PDB entry 5S67 | X-ray diffraction, 2.10 A resolution | chains D and E of the 6 polymer chains in the assembly

# Chain D
Molecule: Tubulin beta-2B chain
From: Bos taurus
UniProt: Q6B856 (TBB2B_BOVIN); the author numbering skips numbers that UniProt does not, so the offset changes along the chain: 1-42 = UniProt 1-42; 45-360 = UniProt 43-358; 369-455 = UniProt 359-445
Sequence (445 residues; numbered 1 to 455; 10 numbers in that range are skipped by the numbering (no residue carries them; nothing is unmodelled there); the number before each row is that of its first residue):
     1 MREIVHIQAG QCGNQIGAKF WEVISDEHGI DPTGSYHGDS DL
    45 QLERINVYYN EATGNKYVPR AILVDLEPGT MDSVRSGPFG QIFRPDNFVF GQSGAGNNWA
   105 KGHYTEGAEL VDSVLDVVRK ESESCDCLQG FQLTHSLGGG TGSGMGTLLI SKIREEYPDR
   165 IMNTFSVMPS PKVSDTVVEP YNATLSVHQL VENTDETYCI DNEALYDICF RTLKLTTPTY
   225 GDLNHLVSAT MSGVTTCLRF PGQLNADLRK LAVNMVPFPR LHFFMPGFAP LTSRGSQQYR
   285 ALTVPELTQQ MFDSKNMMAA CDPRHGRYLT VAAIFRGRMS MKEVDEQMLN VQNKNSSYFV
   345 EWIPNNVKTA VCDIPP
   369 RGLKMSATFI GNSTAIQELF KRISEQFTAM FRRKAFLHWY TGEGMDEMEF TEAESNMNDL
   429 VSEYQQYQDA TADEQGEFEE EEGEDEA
Disordered / not traced: 282-284, 442-455
Bound ions: Mg2+: Gln11 (together with GDP)
Ligand contacts: GDP (guanosine-5'-diphosphate): Gly10, Gln11, Cys12, Gln15, Ile16, Ala99, Asn101, Ser140, Gly142, Gly143, Gly144, Thr145, Gly146, Ser147, Val171, Pro173, Val177, Ser178, Glu183, Asn206, Leu209, Tyr224, Leu227, Asn228
Swiss-Prot annotation at these positions:
  - motif: Met1 to Ile4 (MREI motif)
  - binding site (GTP): Gln11, Glu71, Ser140, Gly144, Thr145, Gly146, Asn206, Asn228
  - binding site (Mg(2+)): Glu71
  - modified residue: Ser40 (Phosphoserine), Thr57 (Phosphothreonine), Lys60 (N6-acetyllysine), Ser174 (Phosphoserine), Thr287 (Phosphothreonine), Thr292 (Phosphothreonine), Arg320 (Omega-N-methylarginine), Glu448 (5-glutamyl polyglutamate)
  - cross-link (Glycyl lysine isopeptide (Lys-Gly)): Lys60 (interchain with G-Cter in ubiquitin), Lys326 (interchain with G-Cter in ubiquitin)

# Chain E
Molecule: Stathmin-4
From: Rattus norvegicus
UniProt: P63043 (STMN4_RAT); residues 5-145 here correspond to UniProt positions 49-189 (UniProt number = residue number + 44)
Sequence (143 residues; each row starts with the number of its first residue):
     3 MADMEVIELN KCTSGQSFEV ILKPPSFDGV PEFNASLPRR RDPSLEEIQK KLEAAEERRK
    63 YQEAELLKHL AEKREHEREV IQKAIEENNN FIKMAKEKLA QKMESNKENR EAHLAAMLER
   123 LQEKDKHAEE VRKNKELKEE ASR
Disordered / not traced: 3-5, 29-43, 144-145
Construct notes: initiating methionine (3); expression tag (4)
Ligand contacts: X1M (1-(6-methoxypyridin-2-yl)-N-methylmethanamine): Glu89, Asn90, Phe93, Ile94
Swiss-Prot annotation at these positions:
  - modified residue: Ser46 (Phosphoserine)

# Interface between chain D and chain E
Contacting residue pairs - 25 pairs, chain D then chain E:
  Tyr108(D) with His129(E), hydrogen bond; Ala130(E), hydrophobic; Val133(E), hydrophobic; Arg134(E), hydrogen bond (backbone-side chain)
  Thr109(D) with Lys137(E)
  Ala112(D) with Arg134(E)
  Ser155(D) with Leu123(E)
  Lys156(D) with Asp127(E), salt bridge
  Arg158(D) with Leu123(E)
  Glu159(D) with Leu120(E); Leu123(E); Asp127(E)
  Pro162(D) with Met119(E)
  Gln193(D) with Lys126(E), hydrogen bond
  Asn197(D) with Leu123(E); Lys126(E)
  Thr409(D) with Lys140(E), hydrogen bond (backbone-side chain)
  Gly410(D) with Lys137(E)
  Glu411(D) with Val133(E); Lys137(E), salt bridge
  Gly412(D) with Val133(E); Asn136(E); Lys137(E)
  Met413(D) with Val133(E)
  Glu417(D) with His129(E), salt bridge
Other interface residues (no listed pair), chain D (17 interface residues in all): Asp163
Other interface residues (no listed pair), chain E (15 interface residues in all): Arg112, Leu116, Gln124

# Overview
17 residues of chain D and 15 residues of chain E are in contact; the contacts include 4 hydrogen bonds and 3
salt bridges. Polar pairs include Lys156(D)-Asp127(E), Glu411(D)-Lys137(E) and Glu417(D)-His129(E). Ligands of
chain D: GDP. Chain E binds compound X1M.
Here chain D is Tubulin beta-2B chain (Bos taurus) and chain E is Stathmin-4 (Rattus norvegicus). Entry 5S67
(Tubulin-Z1896597864-complex) was determined by X-ray diffraction (same publication as 5S4L, 5S4M, 5S4N, 5S4O,
5S4P, 5S4Q and 52 further entries).
